PDB entry 1JWP | X-ray diffraction, 1.75 A resolution | chain A

[Chain A]
Molecule: Beta-lactamase tem
Organism: Escherichia coli
Notes: EC 3.5.2.6; fragment: tem-1
UniProtKB: P62593 (BLAT_ECOLI); the author numbering skips numbers that UniProt does not, so the offset changes along the chain: 26-238 = UniProt 24-236; 240-252 = UniProt 237-249; 254-290 = UniProt 250-286
Chain sequence (263 residues; row label = number of the first residue in the row; note: 2 numbers in that range are skipped by the numbering (no residue carries them; nothing is unmodelled there)):
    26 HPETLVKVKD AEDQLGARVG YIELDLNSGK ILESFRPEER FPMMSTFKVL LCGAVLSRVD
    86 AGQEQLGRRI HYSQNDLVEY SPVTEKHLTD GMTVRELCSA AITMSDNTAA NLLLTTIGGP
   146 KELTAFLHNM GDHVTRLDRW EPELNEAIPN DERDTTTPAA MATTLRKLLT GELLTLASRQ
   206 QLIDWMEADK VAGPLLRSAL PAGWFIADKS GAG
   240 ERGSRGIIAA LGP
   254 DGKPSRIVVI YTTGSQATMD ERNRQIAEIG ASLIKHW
Sequence notes: engineered mutation Thr182 (Met180 in P62593)
Disulfide bonds: Cys77-Cys123
Swiss-Prot annotation at these positions:
  - active site: Ser70 (Acyl-ester intermediate), Glu168 (Proton acceptor)
  - binding site (substrate): Lys234 to Gly236
Reported in the primary citation:
  - mutagenesis - E104K/M182T/G238S, M182T (2.7 kcal mol21), M182T/G238S: increased stability
  - mutagenesis - M182T: unchanged catalytic activity on FAP
  - mutagenesis - M182T: unchanged catalytic activity on CAZ
  - mutagenesis - M182T: unchanged catalytic activity on CTX
  - contacts within the chain: Arg164-Asp179 (hydrogen bond), Arg164-Glu171 (hydrogen bond), Thr182-Ala185 (hydrogen bond)
  - mutagenesis - E104K/R164S, E104K/G238S, E104K, R164H, R164S, D179G, D179N, G238S: decreased stability
  - mutagenesis - E104K/R164S, E104K/G238S, E104K/M182T/G238S, E104K, R164H, R164S, D179G, D179N, M182T/G238S, G238S: decreased catalytic activity on FAP

[In short]
From UniProt: active-site residues Ser70 and Glu168 and 3 substrate-binding residues. The paper reports that
E104K/R164S, E104K/G238S and E104K/M182T/G238S, among others, reduce catalytic activity on FAP; contacts
within the chain involving Arg164, Asp179 and Glu171 among others; 11 substitutions were tested in all.
Chain A is Beta-lactamase tem (Escherichia coli); the structure, Structure of M182T mutant of TEM-1
beta-lactamase, was determined by X-ray diffraction together with 1JWV and 1JWZ from the same study.
